PDB entry 7MT7 | electron microscopy, 2.71 A resolution | chains a and d of the 55 polymer chains in the assembly

# Chain a
Molecule: 16S rRNA
Organism: Mycobacterium tuberculosis H37Rv
Sequence (1537 nucleotides; row label = number of the first residue in the row):
     1 UUUUGUUUGG AGAGUUUGAU CCUGGCUCAG GACGAACGCU GGCGGCGUGC UUAACACAUG
    61 CAAGUCGAAC GGAAAGGUCU CUUCGGAGAU ACUCGAGUGG CGAACGGGUG AGUAACACGU
   121 GGGUGAUCUG CCCUGCACUU CGGGAUAAGC CUGGGAAACU GGGUCUAAUA CCGGAUAGGA
   181 CCACGGGAUG CAUGUCUUGU GGUGGAAAGC GCUUUAGCGG UGUGGGAUGA GCCCGCGGCC
   241 UAUCAGCUUG UUGGUGGGGU GACGGCCUAC CAAGGCGACG ACGGGUAGCC GGCCUGAGAG
   301 GGUGUCCGGC CACACUGGGA CUGAGAUACG GCCCAGACUC CUACGGGAGG CAGCAGUGGG
   361 GAAUAUUGCA CAAUGGGCGC AAGCCUGAUG CAGCGACGCC GCGUGGGGGA UGACGGCCUU
   421 CGGGUUGUAA ACCUCUUUCA CCAUCGACGA AGGUCCGGGU UCUCUCGGAU UGACGGUAGG
   481 UGGAGAAGAA GCACCGGCCA ACUACGUGCC AGCAGCCXCG GUAAUACGUA GGGUGCGAGC
   541 GUUGUCCGGA AUUACUGGGC GUAAAGAGCU CGUAGGUGGU UUGUCGCGUU GUUCGUGAAA
   601 UCUCACGGCU UAACUGUGAG CGUGCGGGCG AUACGGGCAG ACUAGAGUAC UGCAGGGGAG
   661 ACUGGAAUUC CUGGUGUAGC GGUGGAAUGC GCAGAUAUCA GGAGGAACAC CGGUGGCGAA
   721 GGCGGGUCUC UGGGCAGUAA CUGACGCUGA GGAGCGAAAG CGUGGGGAGC GAACAGGAUU
   781 AGAUACCCUG GUAGUCCACG CCGUAAACGG UGGGUACUAG GUGUGGGUUU CCUUCCUUGG
   841 GAUCCGUGCC GUAGCUAACG CAUUAAGUAC CCCGCCUGGG GAGUACGGCC GCAAGGCUAA
   901 AACUCAAAGG AAUUGACGGG GGCCCGCACA AGCGGCGGAG CAUGUGGAUU AAUUCGAUGX
   961 AACGCGAAGA ACCUUACCUG GGUUUGACAU GCACAGGACG CGUCUAGAGA UAGGCGUUCC
  1021 CUUGUGGCCU GUGUGCAGGU GGUGCAUGGC UGUCGUCAGC UCGUGUCGUG AGAUGUUGGG
  1081 UUAAGUCCCG CAACGAGCGC AACCCUUGUC UCAUGUUGCC AGCACGUAAU GGUGGGGACU
  1141 CGUGAGAGAC UGCCGGGGUC AACUCGGAGG AAGGUGGGGA UGACGUCAAG UCAUCAUGCC
  1201 CCUUAUGUCC AGGGCUUCAC ACAUGCUACA AUGGCCGGUA CAAAGGGCUG CGAUGCCGCG
  1261 AGGUUAAGCG AAUCCUUAAA AGCCGGUCUC AGUUCGGAUC GGGGUCUGCA ACUCGACCCC
  1321 GUGAAGUCGG AGUCGCUAGU AAUCGCAGAU CAGCAACGCU GCGGUGAAUA CGUUCCCGGG
  1381 CCUUGUACAC ACCGCCCGUC ACGUCAUGAA AGUCGGUAAC ACCCGAAGCC AGUGGCCUAA
  1441 CCCUCGGGAG GGAGCUGUCG AAGGUGGGAU CGGCGAUUGG GACGAAGUCG UAACAAGGUA
  1501 GCCGUACCGG AAGGUGCGGC UGGAUCACCU CCUUUCU
Disordered / not traced: 1-7, 1527-1537
Modified positions: G7M (N7-methyl-guanosine-5'-monophosphate) at position 518, 2MG (2N-methylguanosine-5'-monophosphate) at position 959, 5MC (5-methylcytidine-5'-monophosphate) at position 960, 4OC (4n,o2'-methylcytidine-5'-monophosphate) at position 1395, UR3 (3-methyluridine-5'-monophoshate) at position 1491, MA6 (6N-dimethyladenosine-5'-monophoshate) at position 1511, MA6 (6N-dimethyladenosine-5'-monophoshate) at position 1512
Metal / ion sites: Mg2+ site 1: U15, G25; Mg2+ site 2 near U16 (its only coordinating residue here); Mg2+ site 3 near G24 (its only coordinating residue here); Mg2+ site 4: U51, G110; Mg2+ site 5 near A56 (its only coordinating residue here); Mg2+ site 6: G64, U65, G100; Mg2+ site 7 near G95 (its only coordinating residue here); Mg2+ site 8 near A104 (its only coordinating residue here); Mg2+ site 9 near C105 (its only coordinating residue here); Mg2+ site 10: A111, G112, G288; Mg2+ site 11 near A167 (its only coordinating residue here); Mg2+ site 12: G173, A207; 63 more Mg2+ sites not listed

# Chain d
Molecule: 30S ribosomal protein S4
Organism: Mycobacterium tuberculosis (strain ATCC 25618 / H37Rv)
UniProt: P9WH35 (RS4_MYCTU); residues 1-201 here = UniProt positions 1-201
Chain sequence (201 residues; each row starts with the number of its first residue):
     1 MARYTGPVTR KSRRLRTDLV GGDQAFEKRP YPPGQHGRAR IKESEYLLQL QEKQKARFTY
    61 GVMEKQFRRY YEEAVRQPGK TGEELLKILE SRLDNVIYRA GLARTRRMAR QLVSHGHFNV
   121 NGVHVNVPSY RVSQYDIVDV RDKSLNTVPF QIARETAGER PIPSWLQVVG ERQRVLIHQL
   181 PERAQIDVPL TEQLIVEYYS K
Disordered / not traced: 1

# How chain a and chain d interact
Residue-residue contacts (102):
  A11(a) - Gln49(d)  hydrogen bond to the base
  A11(a) - Glu197(d)  hydrogen bond to the base
  A11(a) - Ser200(d)  base contact
  A11(a) - Lys201(d)  base contact
  C400(a) - Arg69(d)  salt bridge to the phosphate
  G401(a) - Gln66(d)  phosphate contact
  G401(a) - Ser129(d)  phosphate contact
  C402(a) - Ala2(d)  base contact
  C402(a) - Gln66(d)  phosphate contact
  C402(a) - Pro128(d)  phosphate contact
  C402(a) - Ser129(d)  hydrogen bond to the phosphate
  G403(a) - Ala2(d)  hydrogen bond to the base
  G403(a) - Arg3(d)  phosphate contact
  G403(a) - Arg110(d)  salt bridge to the phosphate
  G403(a) - Ser114(d)  hydrogen bond to the phosphate
  G403(a) - Pro128(d)  phosphate contact
  U404(a) - Ala2(d)  base contact
  U404(a) - Arg3(d)  salt bridge to the phosphate
  U404(a) - Gln111(d)  phosphate contact
  G405(a) - Arg3(d)  phosphate contact
  G405(a) - Gln111(d)  hydrogen bond to the sugar
  G406(a) - Arg107(d)  salt bridge to the phosphate
  G406(a) - Met108(d)  sugar contact
  G406(a) - Gln111(d)  hydrogen bond to the sugar
  G407(a) - Thr105(d)  hydrogen bond to the phosphate
  G407(a) - Arg107(d)  phosphate contact
  G407(a) - Met108(d)  sugar contact
  A410(a) - Gln24(d)  phosphate contact
  G412(a) - Lys28(d)  base contact
  U425(a) - Arg29(d)  salt bridge to the phosphate
  U425(a) - Tyr31(d)  hydrogen bond to the phosphate
  U425(a) - Gly34(d)  sugar contact
  U425(a) - Gln35(d)  sugar contact
  U426(a) - Arg13(d)  salt bridge to the phosphate
  U426(a) - Arg29(d)  salt bridge to the phosphate
  U426(a) - Pro33(d)  phosphate contact
  U426(a) - Gly34(d)  hydrogen bond to the phosphate
  G427(a) - Pro7(d)  phosphate contact
  G427(a) - Arg10(d)  salt bridge to the phosphate
  G427(a) - Arg13(d)  sugar contact
  G427(a) - Arg29(d)  hydrogen bond to the phosphate
  U428(a) - Thr9(d)  phosphate contact
  U428(a) - Arg13(d)  salt bridge to the phosphate
  U428(a) - Ala25(d)  sugar contact
  U428(a) - Arg29(d)  salt bridge to the phosphate
  A429(a) - Pro7(d)  phosphate contact
  A429(a) - Val8(d)  hydrogen bond to the phosphate
  A429(a) - Thr9(d)  hydrogen bond to the phosphate
  C435(a) - Val148(d)  phosphate contact
  C435(a) - Pro149(d)  sugar contact
  U436(a) - His115(d)  sugar contact
  U436(a) - His117(d)  hydrogen bond to the sugar
  U436(a) - Thr147(d)  sugar contact
  U436(a) - Val148(d)  phosphate contact
  U436(a) - Pro149(d)  sugar contact
  U437(a) - His115(d)  sugar contact
  U437(a) - His117(d)  phosphate contact
  U438(a) - Ser114(d)  sugar contact
  U438(a) - His115(d)  sugar contact
  U438(a) - Asn126(d)  hydrogen bond to the phosphate
  C439(a) - Asn126(d)  phosphate contact
  U481(a) - Arg141(d)  salt bridge to the phosphate
  G482(a) - Lys143(d)  salt bridge to the phosphate
  A486(a) - His115(d)  base contact
  A490(a) - Ala2(d)  base contact
  C498(a) - Lys42(d)  salt bridge to the phosphate
  C499(a) - Tyr46(d)  sugar contact
  A500(a) - Lys42(d)  salt bridge to the phosphate
  A500(a) - Ser44(d)  phosphate contact
  A500(a) - Tyr46(d)  sugar contact
  A500(a) - Leu47(d)  sugar contact
  A500(a) - Leu50(d)  sugar contact
  A501(a) - Leu47(d)  phosphate contact
  C502(a) - His36(d)  hydrogen bond to the phosphate
  U503(a) - His36(d)  hydrogen bond to the phosphate
  G532(a) - Gly34(d)  sugar contact
  G532(a) - Gln35(d)  hydrogen bond to the sugar
  G533(a) - Arg10(d)  salt bridge to the phosphate
  G533(a) - Arg14(d)  hydrogen bond to the phosphate
  G533(a) - Gly34(d)  sugar contact
  U534(a) - Arg10(d)  salt bridge to the phosphate
  U534(a) - Arg14(d)  salt bridge to the phosphate
  G535(a) - Lys11(d)  salt bridge to the phosphate
  G535(a) - Gln54(d)  phosphate contact
  C536(a) - Lys53(d)  salt bridge to the phosphate
  C536(a) - Gln54(d)  hydrogen bond to the phosphate
  C536(a) - Arg57(d)  salt bridge to the phosphate
  C536(a) - Glu64(d)  phosphate contact
  G537(a) - Tyr4(d)  base contact
  G537(a) - Arg57(d)  salt bridge to the phosphate
  G537(a) - Met63(d)  phosphate contact
  G537(a) - Glu64(d)  hydrogen bond to the phosphate
  G537(a) - Lys65(d)  salt bridge to the phosphate
  A538(a) - Ala2(d)  hydrogen bond to the phosphate
  C604(a) - Arg76(d)  salt bridge to the phosphate
  U610(a) - His124(d)  sugar contact
  U610(a) - Val125(d)  sugar contact
  U610(a) - Asn126(d)  hydrogen bond to the base
  U610(a) - Val127(d)  base contact
  U611(a) - Val127(d)  base contact
  U611(a) - Tyr130(d)  sugar contact
  A613(a) - Arg69(d)  sugar contact
Other interface residues (no listed pair), chain a (49 interface residues in all): G31, C399, G408, C418, G480, G531, U603
Other interface residues (no listed pair), chain d (62 interface residues in all): Thr5, Arg68, Arg104, Val123, Tyr198

# Overview
49 residues of chain a and 62 residues of chain d are in contact; the contacts include 23 hydrogen bonds and
23 salt bridges. Among the polar pairs are A11(a)-Gln49(d), A11(a)-Glu197(d) and G403(a)-Ala2(d). U15(a) and
G25(a) coordinate Mg2+ site 1.
Chain a is 16S rRNA (Mycobacterium tuberculosis H37Rv) and chain d is 30S ribosomal protein S4 (Mycobacterium
tuberculosis (strain ATCC 25618 / H37Rv)); the structure, Mtb 70S with P and E site tRNAs, was determined by
electron microscopy, deposited together with 7MSC, 7MSH, 7MSM, 7MSZ, 7MT2 and 7MT3.
